Entry 4CIS (X-ray diffraction, 2.05 A resolution); this record covers chains B and C of the 4 polymer chains in the assembly.

Chain B:
Name: Formamidopyrimidin DNA glycosylase
From: Lactococcus lactis subsp. cremoris
Notes: EC 3.2.2.23
UniProtKB: Q031W6 (Q031W6_LACLS); residues 0-271 here correspond to UniProt positions 1-272 (UniProt number = residue number + 1)
Amino-acid sequence (283 residues; numbered 0 to 282; the number before each row is that of its first residue; numbering starts at 0):
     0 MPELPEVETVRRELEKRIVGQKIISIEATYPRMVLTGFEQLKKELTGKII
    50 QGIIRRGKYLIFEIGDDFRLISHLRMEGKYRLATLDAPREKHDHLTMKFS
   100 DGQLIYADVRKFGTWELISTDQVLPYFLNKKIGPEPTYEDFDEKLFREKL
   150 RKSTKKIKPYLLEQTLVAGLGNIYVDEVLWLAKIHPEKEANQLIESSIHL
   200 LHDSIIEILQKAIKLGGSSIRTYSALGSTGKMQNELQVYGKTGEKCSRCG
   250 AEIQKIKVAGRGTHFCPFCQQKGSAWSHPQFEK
Unresolved in the structure: 0, 221-224, 272-282
Sequence notes: expression tag (272-282); conflict Ile-53 (Leu54 in Q031W6), Leu-123 (Ile124 in Q031W6), Ile-193 (Thr194 in Q031W6), Phe-267 (Val268 in Q031W6)
Bound ions: Zn2+: Cys-245, Cys-248, Cys-265, Cys-268

Chain C:
Molecule: 14-nt DNA strand
Sequence (14 nucleotides; numbered 1 to 14; the number before each row is that of its first residue):
     1 GCGAGAAACAAAGA

How chain B and chain C interact:
Contacting residue pairs (20; chain B residue first):
  Tyr-29(B) / DC9(C)  phosphate contact
  Arg-31(B) / DC9(C)  salt bridge to the phosphate
  Lys-90(B) / DA11(C)  salt bridge to the phosphate
  His-91(B) / DA10(C)  phosphate contact
  His-91(B) / DA11(C)  salt bridge to the phosphate
  Val-108(B) / DA10(C)  sugar contact
  Val-108(B) / DA11(C)  sugar contact
  Arg-109(B) / DC9(C)  hydrogen bond to the base
  Arg-109(B) / DA10(C)  base contact
  Lys-110(B) / DC9(C)  phosphate contact
  Lys-110(B) / DA10(C)  salt bridge to the phosphate
  Phe-111(B) / DA8(C)  stacking on the base
  Phe-111(B) / DC9(C)  base contact
  Ser-152(B) / DC2(C)  phosphate contact
  Thr-153(B) / DC2(C)  sugar contact
  Lys-154(B) / DC2(C)  phosphate contact
  Lys-154(B) / DG3(C)  phosphate contact
  Lys-155(B) / DG3(C)  hydrogen bond to the phosphate
  Lys-155(B) / DA4(C)  salt bridge to the phosphate
  Ala-258(B) / DA4(C)  phosphate contact
Also at the interface, not in a pair above, chain B (14 interface residues in all): Arg-74

Overview:
14 residues of chain B face 7 of chain C across their interface; the contacts include 2 hydrogen bonds, 5 salt
bridges and 1 aromatic stacking contact. Among the polar pairs are Arg-109(B)/DC9(C), Lys-155(B)/DG3(C) and
Arg-31(B)/DC9(C). Cys-245(B), Cys-248(B), Cys-265(B) and Cys-268(B) coordinate Zn2+.
Here chain B is Formamidopyrimidin DNA glycosylase (Lactococcus lactis subsp. cremoris) and chain C is a 14-nt
DNA strand. Entry 4CIS (Structure of MutM in complex with carbocyclic 8-oxo-G containing DNA) was determined
by X-ray diffraction.
